8UBE - chains A and C of the 9 polymer chains in the assembly; structure by electron microscopy, 3.05 A resolution.

Chain A:
Molecule: Reverse transcriptase
From: Bordetella phage BPP-1
UniProtKB: Q775D8 (Q775D8_BPBPP); residues 1-328 here = UniProt positions 1-328
Chain sequence (328 residues; numbered 1 to 328; the number before each row is that of its first residue):
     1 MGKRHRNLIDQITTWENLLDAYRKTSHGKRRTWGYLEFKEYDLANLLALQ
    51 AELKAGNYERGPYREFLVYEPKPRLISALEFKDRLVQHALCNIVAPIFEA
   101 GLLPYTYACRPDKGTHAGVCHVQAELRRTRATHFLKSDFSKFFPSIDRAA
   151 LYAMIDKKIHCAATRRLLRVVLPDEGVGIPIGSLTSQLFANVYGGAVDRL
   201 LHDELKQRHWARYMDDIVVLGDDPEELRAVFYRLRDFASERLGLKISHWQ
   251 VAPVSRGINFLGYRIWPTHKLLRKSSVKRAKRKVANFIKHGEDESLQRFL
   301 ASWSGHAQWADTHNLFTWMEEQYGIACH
Not modelled in the structure: 64-78

Chain C:
Molecule: Avd
From: Bordetella phage BPP-1
UniProtKB: chimeric construct of Q775D7, Q9FA38: residues 1-124 from Q775D7 (Q775D7_BPBPP) positions 1-124 (same numbers); residues 125-290 from Q9FA38 positions 5-170 (UniProt number = residue number - 120)
Chain sequence (290 residues; numbered 1 to 290; the number before each row is that of its first residue):
     1 MEPIEEATKCYDQMLIVERYERVISYLYPIAQSIPRKHGVAREMFLKCLL
    51 GQVELFIVAGKSNQVSKLYAADAGLAMLRFWLRFLAGIQKPHAMTPHQVE
   101 TAQVLIAEVGRILGSWIARVNRKGTKVQVGEALVGDGNEVAHIDLIIGPR
   151 GSPAETAFCNGLVNNKHGFTSLLAVIAPNLPCKPNTLMFNKVTINDARQA
   201 VQMFGPAQHGVAMAVQDAVAEGIIPADEADDLYVLVGVFIHWEAADDAKI
   251 QKYNYEATKLSIQRAVNGEPKASVVTEQRKSATHPFAANA
Not modelled in the structure: 1-10, 122-290

How chain A and chain C interact:
Residue-residue contacts (19):
  W15(A) with E100(C)
  K39(A) with R83(C); Q103(C)
  E40(A) with R79(C), salt bridge; R83(C), salt bridge; Q103(C), hydrogen bond (backbone-side chain)
  Y41(A) with R79(C), hydrogen bond; Q103(C); I106(C); A107(C), hydrophobic; G110(C)
  D42(A) with Q103(C), hydrogen bond
  L43(A) with P96(C); E100(C); Q103(C), hydrogen bond (backbone-side chain)
  A44(A) with Q103(C); V104(C)
  L47(A) with E100(C); V104(C), hydrophobic

In short:
8 residues of chain A face 9 of chain C across their interface; the contacts include 4 hydrogen bonds and 2
salt bridges. Polar pairs include E40(A)-R79(C), E40(A)-R83(C) and E40(A)-Q103(C).
Chain A is Reverse transcriptase and chain C is Avd, both from Bordetella phage BPP-1; the structure,
Diversity-generating retroelement (DGR) ribonucleoprotein reverse transcriptase - Resting State 1a, was
determined by electron microscopy (same publication as 8UB7, 8UB8, 8UB9, 8UBA, 8UBB, 8UBC, 8UBD and 8UBF).
